Entry 3MV8 (X-ray diffraction, 2.10 A resolution); this record covers chains C and D of the 5 polymer chains in the assembly.

== Chain C ==
Protein: HPVG peptide from Epstein-Barr nuclear antigen 1
UniProtKB: P03211 (EBNA1_EBVB9); residues 1-11 here correspond to UniProt positions 407-417 (UniProt number = residue number + 406)
Sequence (11 residues; numbered 1 to 11; the number before each row is that of its first residue):
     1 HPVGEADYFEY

== Chain D ==
Protein: alpha chain of the TK3 TCR
Organism: Homo sapiens
Sequence (200 residues; numbered 3 to 218; 16 numbers in that range are skipped by the numbering (no residue carries them; nothing is unmodelled there); the number before each row is that of its first residue):
     3 QVTQSPEALRLQEGESSSLNCSYTVSGLRG
    39 LFWYRQDPGKGPEFLFTLYSAGE
    66 EKEKE
    78 RLKATLT
     0 K
    85 KESFLHITAPKPEDSATYLCAVQDLGTSGSRLTFGEGTQLTVNPNIQNPD
   135 PAVYQLRDSKSSDKSVCLFTDFDSQTNVSQSKDSDVYITDKCVLDMRSMD
   185 FKSNSAVAWSNKSDFACANAFNNSIIPEDTFFPS
Disulfides: Cys-23/Cys-104, Cys-151/Cys-201
What the authors report for this chain:
  - conformationally variable residues: Arg-115

== How chain C and chain D interact ==
Residue-residue contacts - 10 pairs, chain C then chain D:
  Val-3(C) with Leu-109(D)
  Gly-4(C) with Arg-31(D), hydrogen bond (backbone-side chain); Leu-109(D), hydrogen bond (backbone-backbone)
  Glu-5(C) with Ser-112(D); Gly-113(D), hydrogen bond (backbone-backbone)
  Ala-6(C) with Arg-31(D); Gly-113(D); Ser-114(D)
  Asp-7(C) with Gly-113(D); Ser-114(D), hydrogen bond (backbone-side chain)
Also at the interface, not in a pair above, chain C (7 interface residues in all): His-1, Phe-9
Also at the interface, not in a pair above, chain D (7 interface residues in all): Gly-110, Thr-111

== In short ==
The chain C/chain D interface involves 7 residues from each chain, with 4 hydrogen bonds. Polar contacts
include Gly-4(C)/Arg-31(D), Asp-7(C)/Ser-114(D) and Gly-4(C)/Leu-109(D). The paper reports conformational
variability at Arg-115(D).
Chain C is HPVG peptide from Epstein-Barr nuclear antigen 1 and chain D is alpha chain of the TK3 TCR (Homo
sapiens); the structure, Crystal Structure of the TK3-Gln55His TCR in complex with HLA-B*3501/HPVG, was
determined by X-ray diffraction together with 3MV7 and 3MV9 from the same study.
